8FVR - chains G and A of the 8 polymer chains in the assembly; structure by electron microscopy, 2.42 A resolution.

# Chain G
Name: DNA-directed RNA polymerase subunit beta'
From: Escherichia coli K-12
Notes: EC 2.7.7.6
UniProt: P0A8T7 (RPOC_ECOLI); numbering as in UniProt (aligned over 2-1407)
Chain sequence (1416 residues; numbered 1 to 1416; the number before each row is that of its first residue):
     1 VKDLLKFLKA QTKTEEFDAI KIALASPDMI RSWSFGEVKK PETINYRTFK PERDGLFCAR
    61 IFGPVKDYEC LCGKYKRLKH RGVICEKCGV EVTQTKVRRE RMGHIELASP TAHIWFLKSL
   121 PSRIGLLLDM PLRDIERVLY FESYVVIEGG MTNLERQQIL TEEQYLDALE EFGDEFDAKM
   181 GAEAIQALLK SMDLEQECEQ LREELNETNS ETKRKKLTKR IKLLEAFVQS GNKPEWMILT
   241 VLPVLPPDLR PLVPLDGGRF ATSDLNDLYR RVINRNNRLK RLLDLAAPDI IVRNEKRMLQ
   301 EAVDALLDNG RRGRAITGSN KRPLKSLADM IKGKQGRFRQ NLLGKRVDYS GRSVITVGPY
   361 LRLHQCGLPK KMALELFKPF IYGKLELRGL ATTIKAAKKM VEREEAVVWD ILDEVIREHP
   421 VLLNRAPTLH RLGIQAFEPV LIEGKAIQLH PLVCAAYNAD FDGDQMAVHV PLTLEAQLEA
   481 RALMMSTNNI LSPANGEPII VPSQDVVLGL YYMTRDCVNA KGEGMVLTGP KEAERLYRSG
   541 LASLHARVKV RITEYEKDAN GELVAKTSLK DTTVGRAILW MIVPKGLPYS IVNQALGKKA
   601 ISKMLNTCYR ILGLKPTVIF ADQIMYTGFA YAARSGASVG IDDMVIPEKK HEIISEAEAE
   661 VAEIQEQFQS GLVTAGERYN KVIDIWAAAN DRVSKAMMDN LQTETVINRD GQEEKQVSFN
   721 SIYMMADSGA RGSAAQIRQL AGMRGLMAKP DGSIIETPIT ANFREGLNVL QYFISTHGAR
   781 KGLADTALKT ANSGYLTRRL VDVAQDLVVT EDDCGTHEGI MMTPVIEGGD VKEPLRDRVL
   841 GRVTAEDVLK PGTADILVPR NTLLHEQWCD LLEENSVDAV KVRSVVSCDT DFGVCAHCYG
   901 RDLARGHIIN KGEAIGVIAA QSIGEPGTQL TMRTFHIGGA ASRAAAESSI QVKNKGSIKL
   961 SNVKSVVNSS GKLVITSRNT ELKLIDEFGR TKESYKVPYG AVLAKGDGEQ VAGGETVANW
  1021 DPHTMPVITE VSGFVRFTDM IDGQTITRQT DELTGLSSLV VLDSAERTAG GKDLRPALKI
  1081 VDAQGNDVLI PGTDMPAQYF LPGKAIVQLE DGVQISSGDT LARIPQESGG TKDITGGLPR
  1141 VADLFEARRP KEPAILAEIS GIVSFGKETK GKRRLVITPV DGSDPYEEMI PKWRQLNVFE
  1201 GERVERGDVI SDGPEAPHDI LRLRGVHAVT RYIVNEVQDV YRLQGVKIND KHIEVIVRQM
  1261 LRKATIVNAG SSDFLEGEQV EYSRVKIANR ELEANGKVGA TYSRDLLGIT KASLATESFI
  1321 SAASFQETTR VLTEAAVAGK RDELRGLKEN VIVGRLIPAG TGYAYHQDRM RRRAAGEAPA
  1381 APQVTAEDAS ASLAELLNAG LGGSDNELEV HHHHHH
Not modelled in the structure: 1-15, 933-947, 1127-1135, 1180-1183, 1374-1416
Differences from the reference sequence: start codon (1); linker (1408-1410); expression tag (1411-1416)
Ion coordination: Zn2+ site 1: Cys70, Cys72, Cys85, Cys88; Mg2+: Asp460, Asp462, Asp464 (shared with 1 residue of chain C); Zn2+ site 2: Cys814, Cys888, Cys895, Cys898
Swiss-Prot annotation at these positions:
  - binding site (Zn(2+)): Cys70, Cys72, Cys85, Cys88, Cys814, Cys888, Cys895, Cys898
  - binding site (Mg(2+)): Asp460, Asp462, Asp464
  - modified residue: Lys983 (N6-acetyllysine)
  - mutagenesis: Gln504 (Q504P: Resistant to antibiotics salinamide A and B), Asn690 (N690D: Resistant to antibiotics salinamide A and B), Met697 (M697V: Resistant to antibiotics salinamide A and B), Ala735 (A735T: Resistant to antibiotics salinamide A and B), Arg738 (R738C/H/P/S: Resistant to antibiotics salinamide A and B), Ala748 (A748E: Resistant to antibiotics salinamide A and B), Pro758 (P758S/T: Resistant to antibiotics salinamide A and B), Phe763 (F763C: Resistant to antibiotics salinamide A and B), Ser775 (S775A: Resistant to antibiotics salinamide A and B), Ala779 (A779T/V: Resistant to antibiotics salinamide A and B), Arg780 (R780C: Resistant to antibiotics salinamide A and B), Gly782 (G782A/C: Resistant to antibiotics salinamide A and B), 1 further mutagenesis entry in UniProt

# Chain A
Molecule: 53-nt DNA strand
Sequence (53 nucleotides; numbered 1 to 53; the number before each row is that of its first residue):
     1 CTTTGCTTAA GCATCCATAT GGTTGGGCTA CCTCTCCATG ACGGCGAATA CCC
Not modelled in the structure: 1-36

# Chain G / chain A interface
Contacting residue pairs (8):
  Arg133(G) - DA48(A)  hydrogen bond to the phosphate
  Arg133(G) - DT49(A)  salt bridge to the phosphate
  Lys216(G) - DA48(A)  salt bridge to the phosphate
  Lys219(G) - DA47(A)  salt bridge to the phosphate
  Arg1148(G) - DG44(A)  hydrogen bond to the phosphate
  Arg1148(G) - DC45(A)  salt bridge to the phosphate
  Lys1311(G) - DC45(A)  phosphate contact
  Lys1311(G) - DG46(A)  salt bridge to the phosphate
Interface residues without a listed pair, chain G (8 interface residues in all): Arg314, Lys321, Lys1151
Interface residues without a listed pair, chain A (8 interface residues in all): DC37, DA38

# Summary
The chain G/chain A interface involves 8 residues from each chain, with 2 hydrogen bonds and 5 salt bridges.
Polar pairs include Arg133(G)-DA48(A), Arg1148(G)-DG44(A) and Arg133(G)-DT49(A). Curated annotation (UniProt)
lists 8 Zn2+-binding residues, 3 Mg2+-binding residues and 13 mutagenesis sites on chain G.
Chain G is DNA-directed RNA polymerase subunit beta' (Escherichia coli K-12) and chain A is a 53-nt DNA
strand; the structure, CryoEM structure of E.coli transcription elongation complex, was determined by electron
microscopy together with 8FVW from the same study.
